PDB entry 7DDE | electron microscopy, 2.26 A resolution | chains G and M of the 12 polymer chains in the assembly

[Chain G (and M)]
Protein: Aspartyl aminopeptidase 1, ZZ-type zinc finger-containing protein P35G2.11c, Maltose/maltodextrin-binding periplasmic protein
Organism: Schizosaccharomyces pombe (strain 972 / ATCC 24843)
Notes: EC 3.4.11.21; chain M of this document is another copy of the same molecule, construct and numbering; everything in this record applies to it too
UniProtKB: chimeric construct of O36014, Q9P792, P0AEX9: residues 7-473 from O36014 (DNPEP_SCHPO) positions 1-467 (UniProt number = residue number - 6); residues 1053-1129 from Q9P792 positions 53-129 (UniProt number = residue number - 1000); residues 2027-2392 from P0AEX9 positions 27-392 (UniProt number = residue number - 2000)
Chain sequence (929 residues; numbered 1 to 2392; 1463 numbers in that range are skipped by the numbering (no residue carries them; nothing is unmodelled there); the number before each row is that of its first residue):
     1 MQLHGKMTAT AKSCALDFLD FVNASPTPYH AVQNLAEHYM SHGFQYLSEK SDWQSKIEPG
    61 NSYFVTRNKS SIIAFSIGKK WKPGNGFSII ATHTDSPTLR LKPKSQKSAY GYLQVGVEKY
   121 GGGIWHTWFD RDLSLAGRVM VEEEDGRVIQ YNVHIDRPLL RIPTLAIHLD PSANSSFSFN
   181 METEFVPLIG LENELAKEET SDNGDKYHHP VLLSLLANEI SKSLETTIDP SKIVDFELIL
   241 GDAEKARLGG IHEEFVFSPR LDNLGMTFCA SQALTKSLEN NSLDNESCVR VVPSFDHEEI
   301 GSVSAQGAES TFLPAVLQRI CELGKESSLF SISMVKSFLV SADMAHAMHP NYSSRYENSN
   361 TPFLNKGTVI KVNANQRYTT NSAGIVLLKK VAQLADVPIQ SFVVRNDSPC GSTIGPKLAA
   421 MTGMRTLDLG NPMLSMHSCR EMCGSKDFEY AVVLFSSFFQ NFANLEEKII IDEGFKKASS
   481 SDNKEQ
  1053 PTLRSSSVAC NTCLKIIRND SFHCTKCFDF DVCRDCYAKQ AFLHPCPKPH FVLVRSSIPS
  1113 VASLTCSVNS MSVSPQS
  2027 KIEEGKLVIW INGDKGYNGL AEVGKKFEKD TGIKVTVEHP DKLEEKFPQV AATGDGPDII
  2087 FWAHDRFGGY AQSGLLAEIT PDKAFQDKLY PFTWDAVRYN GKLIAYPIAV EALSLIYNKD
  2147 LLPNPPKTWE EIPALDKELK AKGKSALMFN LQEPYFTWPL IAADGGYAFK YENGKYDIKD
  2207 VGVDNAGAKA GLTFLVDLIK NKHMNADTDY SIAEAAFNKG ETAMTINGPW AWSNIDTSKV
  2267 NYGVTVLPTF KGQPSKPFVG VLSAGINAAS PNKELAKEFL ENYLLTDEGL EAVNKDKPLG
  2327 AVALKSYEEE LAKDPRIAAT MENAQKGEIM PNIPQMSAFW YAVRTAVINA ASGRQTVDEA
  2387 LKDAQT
Disordered / not traced: 476-486, 1053-1058, 1109-1129, 2027-2392
Differences from the reference sequence: initiating methionine (1); expression tag (2-6); linker (474-486)
Ion coordination: Zn2+ site 1: H93, D262; Zn2+ site 2: D262, E299, H437; Zn2+ site 3: C1062, C1065, C1085, C1088; Zn2+ site 4: C1076, C1079, H1096, C1098
What the authors report for this chain:
  - mutagenesis - P97R: unchanged binding to Ape4
  - mutagenesis - M7R, K12E: abolished binding to Nbr1

[Interface between chain G and chain M]
Pairs across the interface (208; chain G residue first):
  H4(G) - R157(M)
  H4(G) - K197(M)
  G5(G) - E194(M)
  G5(G) - K197(M)
  K6(G) - N193(M)
  K6(G) - E194(M)
  K6(G) - A196(M)
  A109(G) - P350(M)
  Y110(G) - M348(M)  hydrophobic
  Y110(G) - S353(M)
  Y110(G) - F363(M)
  Y112(G) - A347(M)
  Y112(G) - M348(M)  hydrogen bond (side chain-backbone)
  Y112(G) - P350(M)
  Y112(G) - L364(M)
  Y112(G) - L434(M)  hydrophobic
  Q114(G) - P350(M)
  Q114(G) - N351(M)  hydrogen bond
  G122(G) - I167(M)
  G123(G) - N174(M)  hydrogen bond (backbone-side chain)
  I124(G) - T164(M)
  I124(G) - L165(M)
  I124(G) - I167(M)  hydrophobic
  I124(G) - N174(M)
  W125(G) - N174(M)  hydrogen bond (backbone-side chain)
  H126(G) - T164(M)
  H126(G) - F177(M)
  T127(G) - D130(M)
  T127(G) - T164(M)
  F129(G) - R131(M)  hydrogen bond (backbone-side chain)
  D130(G) - T127(M)
  D130(G) - R131(M)  hydrogen bond (backbone-side chain)
  D130(G) - S435(M)  hydrogen bond
  D130(G) - S438(M)  hydrogen bond
  D130(G) - R440(M)
  R131(G) - F129(M)  hydrogen bond (side chain-backbone)
  R131(G) - D130(M)  hydrogen bond (side chain-backbone)
  R131(G) - R131(M)
  D132(G) - F257(M)
  D132(G) - R440(M)  salt bridge
  R157(G) - H4(M)
  R157(G) - I251(M)  hydrogen bond (side chain-backbone)
  P158(G) - R247(M)
  P158(G) - L248(M)
  P158(G) - G249(M)
  P158(G) - G250(M)  hydrogen bond (backbone-backbone)
  P158(G) - F257(M)  hydrophobic
  L159(G) - G250(M)
  L159(G) - I251(M)  hydrophobic
  R161(G) - F257(M)
  R161(G) - S435(M)  hydrogen bond
  R161(G) - R440(M)  hydrogen bond (side chain-backbone)
  R161(G) - E441(M)
  R161(G) - M442(M)
  P163(G) - H349(M)  hydrogen bond (backbone-side chain)
  P163(G) - M442(M)  hydrophobic
  T164(G) - I124(M)
  T164(G) - H126(M)
  T164(G) - T127(M)
  T164(G) - H349(M)  hydrogen bond (backbone-side chain)
  T164(G) - S435(M)  hydrogen bond (backbone-backbone)
  L165(G) - I124(M)
  L165(G) - H349(M)
  L165(G) - Y352(M)  hydrophobic
  L165(G) - R355(M)
  L165(G) - Y356(M)
  A166(G) - H346(M)
  A166(G) - M436(M)
  I167(G) - G122(M)
  I167(G) - I124(M)  hydrophobic
  I167(G) - M436(M)
  I167(G) - H437(M)
  H168(G) - H346(M)
  H168(G) - P409(M)
  H168(G) - M436(M)
  H168(G) - H437(M)
  L169(G) - R355(M)  hydrogen bond (backbone-side chain)
  L169(G) - Y356(M)
  L169(G) - S408(M)
  D170(G) - R355(M)  salt bridge
  N174(G) - G123(M)  hydrogen bond (side chain-backbone)
  N174(G) - I124(M)
  N174(G) - W125(M)  hydrogen bond (side chain-backbone)
  S175(G) - S178(M)
  S176(G) - F177(M)
  F177(G) - H126(M)
  F177(G) - S176(M)
  F177(G) - F177(M)  hydrogen bond (backbone-backbone)
  S178(G) - S175(M)
  F179(G) - Y352(M)
  T183(G) - N351(M)
  E184(G) - N351(M)
  E184(G) - Y352(M)
  V186(G) - N351(M)  hydrogen bond (backbone-side chain)
  L188(G) - P350(M)  hydrophobic
  L188(G) - M442(M)  hydrophobic
  I189(G) - G250(M)
  I189(G) - I251(M)  hydrogen bond (backbone-backbone)
  G190(G) - E254(M)
  G190(G) - F255(M)
  L191(G) - E254(M)  hydrogen bond (backbone-side chain)
  L191(G) - F255(M)  hydrophobic
  L191(G) - L364(M)
  L191(G) - N365(M)
  N193(G) - K6(M)
  N193(G) - N365(M)
  N193(G) - K366(M)
  E194(G) - G5(M)
  E194(G) - K6(M)
  E194(G) - H252(M)  salt bridge
  E194(G) - E254(M)
  E194(G) - K446(M)
  A196(G) - K6(M)
  K197(G) - H4(M)
  K197(G) - G5(M)
  K197(G) - H252(M)
  V211(G) - I251(M)  hydrophobic
  V211(G) - H252(M)
  L215(G) - I251(M)  hydrophobic
  A243(G) - R247(M)
  E244(G) - E244(M)
  E244(G) - R247(M)  salt bridge
  R247(G) - P158(M)
  R247(G) - A243(M)
  R247(G) - E244(M)  salt bridge
  L248(G) - P158(M)
  G249(G) - P158(M)
  G250(G) - P158(M)  hydrogen bond (backbone-backbone)
  G250(G) - L159(M)
  G250(G) - I189(M)
  I251(G) - R157(M)  hydrogen bond (backbone-side chain)
  I251(G) - L159(M)  hydrophobic
  I251(G) - I189(M)  hydrogen bond (backbone-backbone)
  I251(G) - G190(M)
  I251(G) - V211(M)  hydrophobic
  I251(G) - L215(M)  hydrophobic
  H252(G) - E194(M)  salt bridge
  H252(G) - K197(M)
  H252(G) - V211(M)
  E254(G) - G190(M)
  E254(G) - L191(M)  hydrogen bond (side chain-backbone)
  E254(G) - E194(M)
  F255(G) - G190(M)
  F255(G) - L191(M)  hydrophobic
  F257(G) - D132(M)
  F257(G) - P158(M)  hydrophobic
  F257(G) - R161(M)
  H346(G) - A166(M)
  H346(G) - H168(M)
  A347(G) - Y112(M)
  M348(G) - Y110(M)  hydrophobic
  M348(G) - Y112(M)  hydrogen bond (backbone-side chain)
  H349(G) - P163(M)  hydrogen bond (side chain-backbone)
  H349(G) - T164(M)  hydrogen bond (side chain-backbone)
  H349(G) - L165(M)
  P350(G) - A109(M)
  P350(G) - Y112(M)
  P350(G) - Q114(M)
  P350(G) - L188(M)  hydrophobic
  N351(G) - Q114(M)  hydrogen bond
  N351(G) - T183(M)
  N351(G) - E184(M)
  N351(G) - V186(M)  hydrogen bond (side chain-backbone)
  Y352(G) - L165(M)  hydrophobic
  Y352(G) - F179(M)
  Y352(G) - E184(M)
  S353(G) - Y110(M)
  R355(G) - L165(M)
  R355(G) - L169(M)  hydrogen bond (side chain-backbone)
  R355(G) - D170(M)  salt bridge
  Y356(G) - L165(M)
  Y356(G) - L169(M)
  F363(G) - Y110(M)
  L364(G) - Y112(M)
  L364(G) - L191(M)
  N365(G) - L191(M)
  N365(G) - N193(M)
  K366(G) - N193(M)
  S408(G) - L169(M)
  P409(G) - H168(M)
  L434(G) - Y112(M)  hydrophobic
  S435(G) - D130(M)  hydrogen bond
  S435(G) - R161(M)  hydrogen bond
  S435(G) - T164(M)  hydrogen bond (backbone-backbone)
  M436(G) - A166(M)
  M436(G) - I167(M)
  M436(G) - H168(M)
  H437(G) - I167(M)
  H437(G) - H168(M)
  S438(G) - D130(M)  hydrogen bond
  R440(G) - D130(M)
  R440(G) - D132(M)  salt bridge
  R440(G) - R161(M)  hydrogen bond (backbone-side chain)
  E441(G) - R161(M)
  M442(G) - R161(M)
  M442(G) - P163(M)  hydrophobic
  M442(G) - L188(M)  hydrophobic
  K1078(G) - K1078(M)
  K1078(G) - C1098(M)
  K1078(G) - P1099(M)
  K1078(G) - K1100(M)  hydrogen bond (side chain-backbone)
  C1098(G) - K1078(M)
  P1099(G) - K1078(M)
  K1100(G) - K1078(M)  hydrogen bond (backbone-side chain)
  K1100(G) - K1100(M)  hydrogen bond (side chain-backbone)
  K1100(G) - P1101(M)
  K1100(G) - H1102(M)
  H1102(G) - K1100(M)
Interface residues without a listed pair, chain G (96 interface residues in all): L113, L160, A173, L195, L212, K446, T1077, P1101
Interface residues without a listed pair, chain M (96 interface residues in all): L113, L160, A173, L195, L212, T1077

[Overview]
The chain G/chain M interface involves 96 residues from each chain; the contacts include 42 hydrogen bonds and
8 salt bridges. Polar contacts include D132(G)-R440(M), D170(G)-R355(M) and E194(G)-H252(M). From the paper:
M7R and K12E of chain G abolish binding to Nbr1; P97R of chain G leaves binding to Ape4 unchanged.
Chain G and chain M are both Aspartyl aminopeptidase 1, ZZ-type zinc finger-containing protein P35G2.11c,
Maltose/maltodextrin-binding periplasmic protein (Schizosaccharomyces pombe (strain 972 / ATCC 24843)); the
structure, Cryo-EM structure of the Ape4 and Nbr1 complex, was determined by electron microscopy, deposited
together with 7DD9.
